8JHY - chains D and S of the 5 polymer chains in the assembly; structure by electron microscopy, 2.87 A resolution.

== Chain D ==
Protein: Guanine nucleotide-binding protein G(i) subunit alpha-1
Source organism: Homo sapiens
UniProt: P63096 (GNAI1_HUMAN); residue numbers follow UniProt; this construct covers 1-354
Amino-acid sequence (354 residues; numbered 1 to 354; the number before each row is that of its first residue):
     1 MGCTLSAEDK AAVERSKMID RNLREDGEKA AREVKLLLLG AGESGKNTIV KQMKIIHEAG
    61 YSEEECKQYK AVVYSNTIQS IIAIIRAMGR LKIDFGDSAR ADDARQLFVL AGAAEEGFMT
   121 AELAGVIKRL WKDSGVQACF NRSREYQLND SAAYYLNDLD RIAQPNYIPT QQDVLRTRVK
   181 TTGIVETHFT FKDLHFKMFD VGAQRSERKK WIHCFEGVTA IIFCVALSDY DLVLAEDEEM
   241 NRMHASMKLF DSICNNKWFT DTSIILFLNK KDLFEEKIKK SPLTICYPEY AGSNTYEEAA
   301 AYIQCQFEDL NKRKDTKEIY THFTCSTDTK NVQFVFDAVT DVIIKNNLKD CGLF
Disordered / not traced: 1, 56-182
Construct notes: engineered mutation Asn47 (Ser in P63096), Ala203 (Gly in P63096), Ala245 (Glu in P63096), Ser326 (Ala in P63096)
UniProt features mapped onto this chain:
  - region: Lys35 to Lys46, Thr48 (G1 motif), Asp173 to Thr181 (G2 motif), Phe196 to Gly202, Gln204, Arg205 (G3 motif), Ile265 to Asp272 (G4 motif), Thr324, Cys325, Thr327 to Thr329 (G5 motif)
  - binding site (GTP): Glu43 to Lys46, Thr48, Ser151, Leu175 to Thr181, Asp200 to Gly202, Gln204, Asn269 to Asp272
  - binding site (Mg(2+)): Thr181
  - modified residue: Arg178 (ADP-ribosylarginine), Gln204 (Deamidated glutamine), Cys351 (ADP-ribosylcysteine)
  - lipidation: Gly2 (N-myristoyl glycine), Cys3 (S-palmitoyl cysteine)
  - natural variant: Gly40 (G40C: In NEDHISB; G40R: In NEDHISB), Gly45 (G45D: In NEDHISB), Thr48 (T48I: In NEDHISB; T48K: In NEDHISB), Gln52 (Q52P: In NEDHISB), Ser75 (deletion: In NEDHISB; uncertain significance), Gln172 (deletion: In NEDHISB), Asp173 (D173V: In NEDHISB), Glu186 to Phe189 (deletion: In NEDHISB; uncertain significance), Cys224 (C224Y: In NEDHISB), Lys270 (K270N: In NEDHISB; K270R: In NEDHISB), Asp272 (D272G: In NEDHISB), Val332 (V332E: In NEDHISB; uncertain significance)
  - mutagenesis: Gly42 (G42R: Abolishes switch to an activated conformation and dissociation from beta and gamma subunits upon GTP binding. Abolishes interaction with RGS family members), Glu116 (E116L: Enhances interaction (inactive GDP-bound) with RGS14), Gln147 (Q147L: Enhances interaction (inactive GDP-bound) with RGS14)

== Chain S ==
Protein: scFv16
Source organism: Mus musculus
Notes: antibody fragment or engineered binder
Amino-acid sequence (266 residues; numbered 1 to 266; the number before each row is that of its first residue):
     1 DVQLVESGGG LVQPGGSRKL SCSASGFAFS SFGMHWVRQA PEKGLEWVAY ISSGSGTIYY
    61 ADTVKGRFTI SRDDPKNTLF LQMTSLRSED TAMYYCVRSI YYYGSSPFDF WGQGTTLTVS
   121 SGGGGSGGGG SGGGGSDIVM TQATSSVPVT PGESVSISCR SSKSLLHSNG NTYLYWFLQR
   181 PGQSPQLLIY RMSNLASGVP DRFSGSGSGT AFTLTISRLE AEDVGVYYCM QHLEYPLTFG
   241 AGTKLELKAA AENLYFQGHH HHHHHH
Disordered / not traced: 1, 122-135, 248-266
Cystine bridges: Cys159-Cys229

== Interface between chain D and chain S ==
Contacting residue pairs (17):
  Thr4(D) - His167(S)  hydrogen bond (backbone-side chain)
  Ser6(D) - His167(S)
  Ser6(D) - Tyr173(S)  hydrogen bond
  Ala7(D) - Leu233(S)
  Ala7(D) - Tyr235(S)  hydrophobic
  Glu8(D) - Tyr173(S)
  Glu8(D) - Tyr175(S)  hydrogen bond
  Glu8(D) - Arg191(S)  salt bridge
  Glu8(D) - His232(S)  salt bridge
  Ala11(D) - Tyr101(S)  hydrophobic
  Ala12(D) - Tyr101(S)
  Glu14(D) - Ser52(S)
  Glu14(D) - Thr57(S)
  Arg15(D) - Tyr101(S)
  Arg15(D) - Tyr102(S)
  Met18(D) - Ser53(S)
  Met18(D) - Gly54(S)
Other interface residues (no listed pair), chain D (10 interface residues in all): Leu5
Other interface residues (no listed pair), chain S (16 interface residues in all): Ser31, Tyr50, Glu234

== Overview ==
10 residues of chain D face 16 of chain S across their interface, with 3 hydrogen bonds and 2 salt bridges.
Polar contacts include Glu8(D)-Arg191(S), Glu8(D)-His232(S) and Thr4(D)-His167(S). From UniProt: 21
GTP-binding residues, Mg2+-binding residue Thr181(D) and 3 mutagenesis sites on chain D.
Here chain D is Guanine nucleotide-binding protein G(i) subunit alpha-1 (Homo sapiens) and chain S is scFv16
(Mus musculus). Entry 8JHY (Cryo-EM structure of compound 9n bound ketone body receptor HCAR2-Gi signaling
complex) was determined by electron microscopy, deposited together with 8JII, 8JIL and 8JIM.
